5M64 - chains B and J of the 17 polymer chains in the assembly; structure by electron microscopy, 4.60 A resolution (low resolution: residue-level contacts below are approximate; hydrogen-bond / salt-bridge calls are withheld).

Chain B:
Protein: DNA-directed RNA polymerase I subunit RPA135
Organism: Saccharomyces cerevisiae
Notes: EC 2.7.7.6
UniProtKB: P22138 (RPA2_YEAST); residue numbers follow UniProt; this construct covers 1-1203
Amino-acid sequence (1203 residues; numbered 1 to 1203; the number before each row is that of its first residue):
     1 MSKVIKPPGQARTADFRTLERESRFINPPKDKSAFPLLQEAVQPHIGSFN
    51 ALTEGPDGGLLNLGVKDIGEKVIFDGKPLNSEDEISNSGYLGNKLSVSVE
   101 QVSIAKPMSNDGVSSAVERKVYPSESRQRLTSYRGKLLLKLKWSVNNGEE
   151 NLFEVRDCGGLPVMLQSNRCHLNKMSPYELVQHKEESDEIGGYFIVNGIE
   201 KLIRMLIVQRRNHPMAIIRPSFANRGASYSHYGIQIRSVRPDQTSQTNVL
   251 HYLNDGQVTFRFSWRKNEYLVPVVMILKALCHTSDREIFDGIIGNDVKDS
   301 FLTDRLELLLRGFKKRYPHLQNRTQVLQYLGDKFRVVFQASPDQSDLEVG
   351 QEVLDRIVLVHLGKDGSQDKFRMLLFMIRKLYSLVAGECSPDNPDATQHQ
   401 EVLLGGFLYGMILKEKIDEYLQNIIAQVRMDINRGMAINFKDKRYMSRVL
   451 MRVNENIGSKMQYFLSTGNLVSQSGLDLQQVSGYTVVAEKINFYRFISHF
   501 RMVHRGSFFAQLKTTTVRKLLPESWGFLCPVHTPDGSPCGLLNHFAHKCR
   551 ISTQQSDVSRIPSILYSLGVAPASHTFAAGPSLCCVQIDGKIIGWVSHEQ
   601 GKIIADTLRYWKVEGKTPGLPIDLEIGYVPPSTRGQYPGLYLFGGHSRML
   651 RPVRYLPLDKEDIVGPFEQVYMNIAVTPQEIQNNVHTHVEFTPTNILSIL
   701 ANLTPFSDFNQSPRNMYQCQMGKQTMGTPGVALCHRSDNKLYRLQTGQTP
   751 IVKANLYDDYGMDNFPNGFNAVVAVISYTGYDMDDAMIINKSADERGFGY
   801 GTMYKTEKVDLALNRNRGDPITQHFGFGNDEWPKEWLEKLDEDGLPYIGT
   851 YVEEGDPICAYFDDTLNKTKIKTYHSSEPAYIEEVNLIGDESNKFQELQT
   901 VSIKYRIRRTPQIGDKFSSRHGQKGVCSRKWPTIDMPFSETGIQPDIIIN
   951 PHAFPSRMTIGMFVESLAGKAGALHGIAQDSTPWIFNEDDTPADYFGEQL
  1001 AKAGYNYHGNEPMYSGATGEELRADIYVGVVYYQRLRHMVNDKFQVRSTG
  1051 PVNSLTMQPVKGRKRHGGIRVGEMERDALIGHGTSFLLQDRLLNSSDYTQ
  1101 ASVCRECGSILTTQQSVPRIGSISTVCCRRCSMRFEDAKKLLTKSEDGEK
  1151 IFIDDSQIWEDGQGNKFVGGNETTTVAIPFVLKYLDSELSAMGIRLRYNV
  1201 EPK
Disordered / not traced: 1-12, 81-84, 112-116, 814-818, 1141-1147
Ion coordination: Zn2+: C1104, C1107, C1128, C1131
Curated features (UniProtKB/Swiss-Prot):
  - zinc finger: C1104 to C1131 (C4-type)
  - modified residue: S2 (N-acetylserine), S81 (Phosphoserine), S1156 (Phosphoserine)

Chain J:
Protein: DNA-directed RNA polymerases I, II, and III subunit RPABC5
Organism: Saccharomyces cerevisiae
UniProtKB: P22139 (RPAB5_YEAST); residues 1-70 here = UniProt positions 1-70
Amino-acid sequence (70 residues; row label = number of the first residue in the row):
     1 MIVPVRCFSCGKVVGDKWESYLNLLQEDELDEGTALSRLGLKRYCCRRMI
    51 LTHVDLIEKFLRYNPLEKRD
Disordered / not traced: 70
Ion coordination: Zn2+: C7, C10, C45, C46
Curated features (UniProtKB/Swiss-Prot):
  - binding site (Zn(2+)): C7, C10, C45, C46
  - cross-link: K59 (Glycyl lysine isopeptide (Lys-Gly) (interchain with G-Cter in ubiquitin))

Interface between chain B and chain J:
Contacting residue pairs - 58 pairs, chain B then chain J:
  F16(B) - L51(J)
  L19(B) - Q26(J)
  R21(B) - H53(J)
  R21(B) - V54(J)
  R24(B) - K59(J)
  F25(B) - V54(J)
  F25(B) - D55(J)
  F25(B) - E58(J)
  F25(B) - K59(J)
  I26(B) - E58(J)
  I26(B) - R62(J)
  N27(B) - R62(J)
  P28(B) - R62(J)
  Y178(B) - R62(J)
  V181(B) - R62(J)
  V181(B) - Y63(J)
  Q182(B) - R69(J)
  E185(B) - Y63(J)
  E186(B) - Y63(J)
  S187(B) - K59(J)
  S187(B) - Y63(J)
  V731(B) - K59(J)
  V731(B) - F60(J)
  V731(B) - Y63(J)
  L733(B) - F60(J)
  C734(B) - P65(J)
  Q745(B) - M1(J)
  Q745(B) - I2(J)
  G747(B) - V54(J)
  Q748(B) - T52(J)
  Q748(B) - H53(J)
  Q748(B) - V54(J)
  T749(B) - T52(J)
  T749(B) - V54(J)
  I751(B) - T52(J)
  D763(B) - V54(J)
  N764(B) - L56(J)
  P766(B) - L56(J)
  N770(B) - R48(J)
  N770(B) - T52(J)
  A771(B) - R48(J)
  V772(B) - R48(J)
  A793(B) - F8(J)
  R796(B) - R6(J)
  R796(B) - F8(J)
  R796(B) - M49(J)
  I943(B) - C45(J)
  Q944(B) - S9(J)
  D946(B) - F8(J)
  G969(B) - Y44(J)
  K970(B) - Y44(J)
  A973(B) - Y44(J)
  A973(B) - R47(J)
  L974(B) - Y44(J)
  L974(B) - R47(J)
  G976(B) - E32(J)
  V1030(B) - Y44(J)
  V1030(B) - R48(J)
Other interface residues (no listed pair), chain B (48 interface residues in all): T18, K184, T728, H735, R743, S792, T941, G942, H975
Other interface residues (no listed pair), chain J (30 interface residues in all): P4, V5, C7, Y21, R43

Summary:
Chain B and chain J form an interface of 48 and 30 residues respectively. C1104(B), C1107(B), C1128(B) and
C1131(B) form the Zn2+ site. UniProt lists 4 Zn2+-binding residues on chain J.
Chain B is DNA-directed RNA polymerase I subunit RPA135 and chain J is DNA-directed RNA polymerases I, II, and
III subunit RPABC5, both from Saccharomyces cerevisiae; the structure, RNA Polymerase I elongation complex
with A49 tandem winged helix domain, was determined by electron microscopy together with 5M5X, 5M5Y and 5M5W
from the same study.
